Entry 5A6W (X-ray diffraction, 1.60 A resolution); this record covers chains A and B of the 3 polymer chains in the assembly.

[Chain A (and B)]
Protein: Resistance protein pikp-1
Organism: Oryza sativa
Notes: fragment: pikp-hma; chain B of this document is another copy of the same molecule, construct and numbering; everything in this record applies to it too
UniProt: E9KPB5 (E9KPB5_ORYSJ); residue numbers follow UniProt; this construct covers 186-258
Chain sequence (75 residues; row label = number of the first residue in the row):
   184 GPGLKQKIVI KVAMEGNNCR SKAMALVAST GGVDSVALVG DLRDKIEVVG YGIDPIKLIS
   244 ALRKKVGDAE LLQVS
Not modelled in the structure: 184-186, 199 (chain B: 199-200)
Sequence notes: expression tag (184-185)
Reported in the primary citation:
  - conformationally variable residues (loop rearrangement): Val222 to Lys228
  - specificity-determining residues: Asp217 (proposed by the authors, not directly observed)

[How chain A and chain B interact]
Contacting residue pairs - 22 pairs, chain A then chain B:
  Asn200(A) - Gly214(B)
  Asn200(A) - Gly215(B)
  Ser204(A) - Ser212(B)
  Met207(A) - Ala211(B)
  Met207(A) - Asp217(B)
  Ala208(A) - Ala208(B)
  Ala208(A) - Ser212(B)
  Ala211(A) - Met207(B)
  Ala211(A) - Ala211(B)  hydrophobic
  Ser212(A) - Ser204(B)
  Ser212(A) - Ala208(B)
  Asp217(A) - Met207(B)
  Asp217(A) - Ala220(B)
  Asp217(A) - Leu221(B)  hydrogen bond (backbone-backbone)
  Ser218(A) - Val219(B)
  Ser218(A) - Ala220(B)
  Val219(A) - Ser218(B)
  Val219(A) - Val219(B)  hydrogen bond (backbone-backbone)
  Ala220(A) - Asp217(B)
  Ala220(A) - Ser218(B)
  Leu221(A) - Asp217(B)  hydrogen bond (backbone-backbone)
  Arg226(A) - Asp217(B)  salt bridge
Interface residues without a listed pair, chain A (13 interface residues in all): Val216
Interface residues without a listed pair, chain B (13 interface residues in all): Thr213

[In short]
Chain A and chain B each contribute 13 residues to their interface, with 3 hydrogen bonds and 1 salt bridge.
Among the polar pairs are Arg226(A)-Asp217(B), Asp217(A)-Leu221(B) and Val219(A)-Val219(B). From the paper:
the specificity determinant Asp217(A); conformational variability at Val222(A).
Chain A and chain B are both Resistance protein pikp-1 (Oryza sativa); the structure, Complex of rice blast
(Magnaporthe oryzae) effector protein AVR-PikD with the HMA domain of Pikp1 from ..., was determined by X-ray
diffraction together with 5A6P from the same study.
